Entry 9HRA (X-ray diffraction, 2.48 A resolution); this record covers chains A and F of the 4 polymer chains in the assembly.

# Chain A (and F)
Name: 2-methylisocitrate lyase
From: Coxiella burnetii
Notes: EC 4.1.3.30; chain F of this document is another copy of the same molecule, construct and numbering; everything in this record applies to it too
UniProt: Q83DG5 (Q83DG5_COXBU); residues 1-286 here = UniProt positions 1-286
Sequence (288 residues; numbered -1 to 286; the number before each row is that of its first residue; numbers below 1 keep their minus sign (Gln-1 is residue -1)):
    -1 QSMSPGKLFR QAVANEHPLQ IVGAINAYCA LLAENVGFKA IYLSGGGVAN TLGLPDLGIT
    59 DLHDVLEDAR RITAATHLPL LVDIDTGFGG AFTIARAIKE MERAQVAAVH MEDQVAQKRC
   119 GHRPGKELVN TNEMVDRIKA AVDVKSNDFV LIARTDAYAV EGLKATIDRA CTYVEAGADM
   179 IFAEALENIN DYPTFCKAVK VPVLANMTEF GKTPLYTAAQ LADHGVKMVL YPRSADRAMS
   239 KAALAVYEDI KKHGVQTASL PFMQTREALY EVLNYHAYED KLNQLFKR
Not modelled in the structure: -1, 118-121, 285-286 (chain F: -1 to 0, 117-120, 285-286)
Sequence notes: expression tag (-1 to 0)
Metal / ion sites: Mg2+: Asp81 (together with pyruvic acid)
Small-molecule neighbours:
  - pyruvic acid (PYR): Tyr40, Ser42, Gly43, Gly44, Asp54, Asp81, His108, Arg152, Phe180, Asn204, Leu228, Pro230, Arg231
  - succinic acid (SIN): Asp54, Arg152, Glu182, Asn204, Thr206, Pro230, Arg231, Arg235
Reported in the primary citation:
  - binding site for succinic acid: Arg231
  - catalytic residues: Arg152 (proposed by the authors, not directly observed)
  - catalytic residues: Glu110
  - mutagenesis - D54N, D81N, E110Q, K116Q, C118S, R152Q, E182Q: abolished catalytic activity
  - mutagenesis - Y40F (0.6 s-1), H120Q (5.7 s-1): decreased catalytic activity on 2-MIC

# Interface between chain A and chain F
Pairs across the interface (145; chain A residue first):
  Gln18(A) with Ile248(F); Gly252(F)
  Val20(A) with Tyr245(F), hydrophobic
  Gly21(A) with Tyr245(F), hydrogen bond (backbone-side chain)
  Ala22(A) with Tyr245(F)
  Asn24(A) with Thr49(F)
  Ala25(A) with Thr49(F), hydrogen bond (backbone-backbone); Leu50(F)
  Tyr26(A) with Asn48(F); Thr49(F), hydrogen bond (backbone-backbone); Ser238(F)
  Cys27(A) with Tyr245(F)
  Leu29(A) with Gly51(F)
  Leu30(A) with Ser238(F)
  Ala31(A) with Tyr245(F)
  Val34(A) with Leu242(F), hydrophobic; Tyr245(F); Glu246(F); Lys249(F)
  Gly35(A) with Lys249(F)
  Phe36(A) with Tyr245(F); Ile248(F), hydrophobic; Lys249(F)
  Asn48(A) with Tyr26(F); Leu267(F); Leu271(F)
  Thr49(A) with Asn24(F); Ala25(F), hydrogen bond (backbone-backbone); Tyr26(F), hydrogen bond (backbone-backbone)
  Leu50(A) with Ala25(F); Arg69(F); Ala73(F)
  Gly51(A) with Leu29(F); Leu271(F)
  Leu52(A) with Leu271(F)
  Pro53(A) with Tyr273(F), hydrophobic; Tyr276(F)
  Leu55(A) with Tyr273(F)
  Glu65(A) with Arg69(F)
  Asp66(A) with Arg69(F), salt bridge
  Arg69(A) with Leu50(F); Glu65(F); Asp66(F), salt bridge; Arg69(F)
  Ala73(A) with Leu50(F)
  Lys116(A) with Leu280(F)
  Arg117(A) with Leu283(F), hydrogen bond (side chain-backbone); Phe284(F)
  Met205(A) with Gln254(F), hydrogen bond (backbone-side chain)
  Glu207(A) with Gln254(F), hydrogen bond; Leu258(F); Met261(F); Arg264(F), hydrogen bond (backbone-side chain)
  Phe208(A) with Gln262(F); Arg264(F), hydrogen bond (backbone-side chain)
  Leu213(A) with Gln254(F)
  Tyr214(A) with Val253(F)
  Thr215(A) with Gly252(F)
  Ala216(A) with Gly252(F), hydrogen bond (backbone-backbone)
  Tyr229(A) with Ile248(F), hydrophobic; Gly252(F), hydrogen bond (side chain-backbone); Gln254(F)
  Arg231(A) with Leu267(F)
  Ser232(A) with Val244(F); Ile248(F); Gln254(F); Met261(F)
  Ala233(A) with Val244(F); Tyr245(F)
  Arg235(A) with Met261(F); Gln262(F), hydrogen bond (backbone-backbone); Arg264(F)
  Ala236(A) with Ala240(F); Val244(F), hydrophobic; Phe260(F)
  Met237(A) with Met237(F); Ala241(F), hydrophobic
  Ser238(A) with Tyr26(F); Leu30(F); Gln262(F)
  Lys239(A) with Pro259(F), hydrogen bond (side chain-backbone); Phe260(F); Met261(F); Gln262(F)
  Ala240(A) with Ala236(F); Ala240(F), hydrophobic
  Ala241(A) with Met237(F), hydrophobic
  Leu242(A) with Val34(F), hydrophobic
  Val244(A) with Ser232(F); Ala233(F); Ala236(F), hydrophobic
  Tyr245(A) with Val20(F), hydrophobic; Gly21(F), hydrogen bond (side chain-backbone); Ala22(F); Cys27(F); Leu30(F), hydrophobic; Ala31(F); Val34(F); Phe36(F); Ala233(F)
  Glu246(A) with Val34(F)
  Ile248(A) with Gln18(F); Phe36(F), hydrophobic; Tyr229(F); Ser232(F)
  Lys249(A) with Val34(F); Gly35(F); Phe36(F)
  Gly252(A) with Gln18(F); Thr215(F); Ala216(F), hydrogen bond (backbone-backbone); Tyr229(F), hydrogen bond (backbone-side chain)
  Val253(A) with Tyr214(F)
  Gln254(A) with Met205(F), hydrogen bond (side chain-backbone); Glu207(F), hydrogen bond; Leu213(F); Tyr229(F); Ser232(F)
  Leu258(A) with Glu207(F)
  Pro259(A) with Lys239(F), hydrogen bond (backbone-side chain)
  Phe260(A) with Ala236(F); Lys239(F)
  Met261(A) with Glu207(F); Ser232(F); Arg235(F); Lys239(F)
  Gln262(A) with Phe208(F); Arg235(F), hydrogen bond (backbone-backbone); Ser238(F); Lys239(F)
  Arg264(A) with Glu207(F), hydrogen bond (side chain-backbone); Phe208(F), hydrogen bond (side chain-backbone); Gly209(F); Arg235(F)
  Leu267(A) with Asn48(F); Arg231(F)
  Leu271(A) with Asn48(F); Gly51(F)
  Tyr273(A) with Pro53(F), hydrophobic; Leu55(F)
  Tyr276(A) with Leu52(F); Pro53(F)
  Leu280(A) with Lys116(F)
  Asn281(A) with Pro122(F)
  Phe284(A) with Arg121(F)
Interface residues without a listed pair, chain A (75 interface residues in all): Ile23, Ile57, Asp62, Pro122, Thr206, Gly209, Thr255, Thr263
Interface residues without a listed pair, chain F (74 interface residues in all): Ile23, Ile57, Thr206, Thr255, Thr263

# In short
75 residues of chain A and 74 residues of chain F are in contact, with 23 hydrogen bonds and 2 salt bridges.
Polar contacts include Asp66(A)-Arg69(F), Gly21(A)-Tyr245(F) and Arg117(A)-Leu283(F). The paper reports
catalytic residues Arg152(A) and Glu110(A); D54N, D81N and E110Q of chain A, among others, abolish catalytic
activity; 9 substitutions were tested in all.
Chain A and chain F are both 2-methylisocitrate lyase (Coxiella burnetii); the structure, Crystal Structure of
the Coxiella burnetii 2-methylisocitrate lyase Bound to Products Succinic and Pyruvic Acid, was determined by
X-ray diffraction (same publication as 9HGK, 9HGO, 9HGQ, 9HHS and 9HHY).
